PDB entry 5D0S | X-ray diffraction, 2.50 A resolution | chains V and W of the 28 polymer chains in the assembly

Chain V:
Name: Proteasome subunit beta type-2
Source organism: Saccharomyces cerevisiae (strain ATCC 204508 / S288c)
Notes: EC 3.4.25.1
UniProtKB: P25043 (PSB2_YEAST); residues 1-232 here correspond to UniProt positions 30-261 (UniProt number = residue number + 29)
Amino-acid sequence (232 residues; numbered 1 to 232; the number before each row is that of its first residue):
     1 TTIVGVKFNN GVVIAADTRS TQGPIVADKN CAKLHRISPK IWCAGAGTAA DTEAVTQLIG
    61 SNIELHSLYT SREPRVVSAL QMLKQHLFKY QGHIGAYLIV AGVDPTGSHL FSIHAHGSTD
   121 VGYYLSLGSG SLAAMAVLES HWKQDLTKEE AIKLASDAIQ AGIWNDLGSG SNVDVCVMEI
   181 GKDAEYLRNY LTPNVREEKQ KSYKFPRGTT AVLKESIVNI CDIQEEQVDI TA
Not modelled in the structure: 223-232
Covalent attachments: CARFILZOMIB, bound form (3BV) linked to Thr1
Metal / ion sites: Mg2+: Ile163, Asp166, Ser169 (shared with 1 residue of chain L)
Small-molecule neighbours:
  - CARFILZOMIB, bound form (3BV; N-{(2S)-2-[(morpholin-4-ylacetyl)amino]-4-phenylbutanoyl}-L-leucyl-N-[(2R,3S,4S)-1,3-dihydroxy-2,6-dimethylheptan-4-yl]-L-phenylalaninamide), molecule 1: Arg19, Ser20, Thr21, Gln22, Ala27, Cys31, Lys33, Gly45, Ala46, Gly47, Thr48, Ala49, Thr52, Ser129, Gly168
  - CARFILZOMIB, bound form (3BV), molecule 2: His114, His116, Ser118, Asp120
Swiss-Prot annotation at these positions:
  - active site: Thr1 (Nucleophile)
What the authors report for this chain:
  - catalytic residues: Lys33 (proposed by the authors, not directly observed)

Chain W:
Name: Proteasome subunit beta type-3
Source organism: Saccharomyces cerevisiae (strain ATCC 204508 / S288c)
Notes: EC 3.4.25.1
UniProtKB: P25451 (PSB3_YEAST); residues 0-204 here correspond to UniProt positions 1-205 (UniProt number = residue number + 1)
Amino-acid sequence (205 residues; numbered 0 to 204; the number before each row is that of its first residue; numbering starts at 0):
     0 MSDPSSINGG IVVAMTGKDC VAIACDLRLG SQSLGVSNKF EKIFHYGHVF LGITGLATDV
    60 TTLNEMFRYK TNLYKLKEER AIEPETFTQL VSSSLYERRF GPYFVGPVVA GINSKSGKPF
   120 IAGFDLIGCI DEAKDFIVSG TASDQLFGMC ESLYEPNLEP EDLFETISQA LLNAADRDAL
   180 SGWGAVVYII KKDEVVKRYL KMRQD
Not modelled in the structure: 0
Metal / ion sites: Mg2+: Asp204 (shared with 3 residues of chain K)
Small-molecule neighbours: CARFILZOMIB, bound form (3BV; N-{(2S)-2-[(morpholin-4-ylacetyl)amino]-4-phenylbutanoyl}-L-leucyl-N-[(2R,3S,4S)-1,3-dihydroxy-2,6-dimethylheptan-4-yl]-L-phenylalaninamide): Ser4, Arg98, Val104, Asp124, Leu125, Ile126, Cys128, Asp130
Swiss-Prot annotation at these positions:
  - modified residue: Ser30 (Phosphoserine)
  - cross-link: Lys69 (Glycyl lysine isopeptide (Lys-Gly) (interchain with G-Cter in ubiquitin))

Chain V / chain W interface:
Contacting residue pairs - 60 pairs, chain V then chain W:
  Ile25(V) - Asp143(W)
  Ile25(V) - Phe146(W)  hydrophobic
  Ala27(V) - Asp130(W)
  Asp28(V) - Asp130(W)
  Asp28(V) - Glu131(W)
  Lys29(V) - Glu150(W)  salt bridge
  Ala49(V) - Cys128(W)  hydrophobic
  Ala50(V) - Tyr95(W)
  Ala50(V) - Ile126(W)  hydrophobic
  Ala50(V) - Cys128(W)  hydrophobic
  Asp51(V) - Tyr95(W)  hydrogen bond
  Asp51(V) - Arg98(W)  salt bridge
  Ala54(V) - Tyr95(W)
  Tyr90(V) - Phe99(W)  hydrophobic
  His93(V) - Arg98(W)  hydrogen bond (backbone-side chain)
  His93(V) - Phe99(W)
  Arg196(V) - Glu150(W)  salt bridge
  Lys199(V) - Glu150(W)
  Lys199(V) - Ser151(W)
  Lys199(V) - Tyr153(W)  hydrogen bond (side chain-backbone)
  Ser202(V) - Glu154(W)  hydrogen bond
  Tyr203(V) - Ser151(W)
  Tyr203(V) - Leu152(W)  hydrophobic
  Tyr203(V) - Glu154(W)
  Lys204(V) - Glu154(W)  hydrogen bond (backbone-side chain)
  Lys204(V) - Asp161(W)
  Phe205(V) - Leu152(W)  hydrophobic
  Phe205(V) - Gln168(W)
  Arg207(V) - Glu160(W)
  Arg207(V) - Asp161(W)  salt bridge
  Gly208(V) - Glu164(W)  hydrogen bond (backbone-side chain)
  Thr209(V) - Glu164(W)  hydrogen bond (backbone-side chain)
  Thr210(V) - Glu164(W)  hydrogen bond
  Thr210(V) - Ser167(W)
  Thr210(V) - Gln168(W)  hydrogen bond
  Thr210(V) - Leu199(W)
  Ala211(V) - Leu199(W)
  Ala211(V) - Lys200(W)  hydrogen bond (backbone-backbone)
  Val212(V) - Phe163(W)  hydrophobic
  Val212(V) - Tyr198(W)
  Leu213(V) - Tyr198(W)  hydrogen bond (backbone-backbone)
  Leu213(V) - Leu199(W)
  Leu213(V) - Lys200(W)
  Lys214(V) - Lys196(W)
  Lys214(V) - Arg197(W)
  Lys214(V) - Tyr198(W)  hydrogen bond (backbone-backbone)
  Glu215(V) - Lys196(W)
  Glu215(V) - Arg197(W)  salt bridge
  Ser216(V) - Val194(W)
  Ser216(V) - Val195(W)
  Ser216(V) - Lys196(W)  hydrogen bond (backbone-backbone)
  Ile217(V) - Val194(W)
  Val218(V) - His44(W)
  Val218(V) - Tyr187(W)  hydrophobic
  Val218(V) - Val194(W)  hydrogen bond (backbone-backbone)
  Val218(V) - Lys196(W)
  Asn219(V) - His44(W)
  Ile220(V) - Gly46(W)
  Ile220(V) - Val194(W)  hydrophobic
  Asp222(V) - Lys74(W)  salt bridge
Other interface residues (no listed pair), chain V (35 interface residues in all): Val26, Thr48, Ile94, Pro206
Other interface residues (no listed pair), chain W (37 interface residues in all): His47, Phe49, Glu158, Thr165, Leu171, Glu193

Summary:
35 residues of chain V and 37 residues of chain W are in contact; the contacts include 14 hydrogen bonds and 6
salt bridges. Polar pairs include Lys29(V)-Glu150(W), Asp51(V)-Arg98(W) and Arg196(V)-Glu150(W). Chain V binds
CARFILZOMIB, bound form. Bound to chain W: CARFILZOMIB, bound form. From the paper: the catalytic residue
Lys33(V).
Here chain V is Proteasome subunit beta type-2 and chain W is Proteasome subunit beta type-3, both from
Saccharomyces cerevisiae (strain ATCC 204508 / S288c). Entry 5D0S (Yeast 20S proteasome beta5-D166N mutant in
complex with Carfilzomib) was determined by X-ray diffraction together with 5CZ4, 5CZ5, 5CZ6, 5CZ7, 5CZ8, 5CZ9
and 16 further entries from the same study.
